8ZYV - chains B and G of the 7 polymer chains in the assembly; structure by electron microscopy, 3.12 A resolution.

== Chain B ==
Molecule: PomB
Source organism: Vibrio alginolyticus
Reference sequence: O06874 (O06874_VIBAL); residue numbers follow UniProt; this construct covers 1-315
Amino-acid sequence (321 residues; each row starts with the number of its first residue):
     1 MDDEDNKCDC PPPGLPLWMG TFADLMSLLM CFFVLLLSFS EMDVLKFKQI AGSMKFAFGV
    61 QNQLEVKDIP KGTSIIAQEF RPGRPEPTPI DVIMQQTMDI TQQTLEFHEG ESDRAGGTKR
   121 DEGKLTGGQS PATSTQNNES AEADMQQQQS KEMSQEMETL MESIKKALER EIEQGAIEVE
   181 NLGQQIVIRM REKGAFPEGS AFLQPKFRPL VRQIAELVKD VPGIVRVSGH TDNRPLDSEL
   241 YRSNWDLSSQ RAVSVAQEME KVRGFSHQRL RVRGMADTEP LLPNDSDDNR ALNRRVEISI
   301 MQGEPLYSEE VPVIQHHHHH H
Disordered / not traced: 1-13, 61-321
Construct notes: expression tag (316-321)
From the paper describing this entry:
  - binding site for Na+: Leu35
  - specificity-determining residues: Leu35 (by similarity / conservation)

== Chain G ==
Molecule: Chemotaxis protein PomA
Source organism: Vibrio alginolyticus
Reference sequence: O06873 (POMA_VIBAL); residues 1-253 here = UniProt positions 1-253
Amino-acid sequence (253 residues; each row starts with the number of its first residue):
     1 MDLATLLGLI GGFAFVIMAM VLGGSIGMFV DVTSILIVVG GSIFVVLMKF TMGQFFGATK
    61 IAGKAFMFKA DEPEDLIAKI VEMADAARKG GFLALEEMEI NNTFMQKGID LLVDGHDADV
   121 VRAALKKDIA LTDERHTQGT GVFRAFGDVA PAMGMIGTLV GLVAMLSNMD DPKAIGPAMA
   181 VALLTTLYGA ILSNMVFFPI ADKLSLRRDQ ETLNRRLIMD GVLAIQDGQN PRVIDSYLKN
   241 YLNEGKRALE IDE
Disordered / not traced: 1-26, 88-99, 252-253
From the paper describing this entry:
  - binding site for Na+: Thr158, Met165, Met179, Thr186
  - specificity-determining residues: Met165, Met179 (by similarity / conservation)

== Interface between chain B and chain G ==
Residue-residue contacts - 20 pairs, chain B then chain G:
  Trp18(B) - Met155(G)  hydrophobic
  Phe22(B) - Met155(G)  hydrophobic
  Phe33(B) - Leu166(G)  hydrophobic
  Gln49(B) - Pro172(G)
  Gln49(B) - Lys173(G)
  Ile50(B) - Pro172(G)  hydrophobic
  Ile50(B) - Ile175(G)  hydrophobic
  Ser53(B) - Pro172(G)  hydrogen bond (side chain-backbone)
  Ser53(B) - Lys173(G)
  Ser53(B) - Gly176(G)
  Ser53(B) - Pro177(G)
  Met54(B) - Gly176(G)
  Met54(B) - Met179(G)  hydrophobic
  Phe56(B) - Gly27(G)
  Ala57(B) - Gly27(G)
  Ala57(B) - Val30(G)
  Ala57(B) - Gly176(G)
  Ala57(B) - Ala180(G)  hydrophobic
  Phe58(B) - Ala180(G)  hydrophobic
  Phe58(B) - Leu184(G)  hydrophobic
Also at the interface, not in a pair above, chain B (11 interface residues in all): Gly59

== Overview ==
11 residues of chain B face 12 of chain G across their interface, with 1 hydrogen bond. The hydrogen-bonded
pair is Ser53(B)-Pro172(G). From the paper: a binding site for Na+ at Leu35(B) and Thr158(G) among others;
specificity determinants Leu35(B) and Met165(G) among others.
Chain B is PomB and chain G is Chemotaxis protein PomA, both from Vibrio alginolyticus; the structure,
Bacterial flagellar sodium-driven stator PomA5PomB2 with 100 mM NaCl, was determined by electron microscopy,
deposited together with 8ZYW, 8ZYZ, 8ZZ0 and 9IJM.
